Entry 4H69 (X-ray diffraction, 2.00 A resolution); this record covers chains A and D of the 3 polymer chains in the assembly.

[Chain A (and D)]
Protein: Allene oxide cyclase
From: Physcomitrella patens
Notes: EC 5.3.99.6; chain D of this document is another copy of the same molecule, construct and numbering; everything in this record applies to it too
UniProt: Q8H0N6 (Q8H0N6_9BRYO); numbering as in UniProt (aligned over 1-188)
Sequence (194 residues; row label = number of the first residue in the row; numbers below 1 keep their minus sign (Gly-5 is residue -5)):
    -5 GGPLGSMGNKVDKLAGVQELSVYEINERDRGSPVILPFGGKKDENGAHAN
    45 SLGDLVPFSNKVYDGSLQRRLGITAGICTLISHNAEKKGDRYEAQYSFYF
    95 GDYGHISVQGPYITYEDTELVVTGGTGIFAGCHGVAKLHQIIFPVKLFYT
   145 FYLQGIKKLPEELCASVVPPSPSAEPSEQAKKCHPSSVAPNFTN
Unresolved in the structure: -5, 35-37 (chain D: -5, 32-44)
Sequence notes: expression tag (-5 to 0)
Residues lining bound ligands: 10Y ((9Z)-11-{(2R,3S)-3-[(2Z)-pent-2-en-1-yl]oxiran-2-yl}undec-9-enoic acid): Glu18, Pro27, Val50, Phe52, Asn54, Cys72, Tyr86, Tyr90, Tyr106, Leu132, Phe137, Pro138, Val139, Leu141, Tyr143
What the authors report for this chain:
  - binding site for 10Y: Glu18, Arg22, Cys72, Tyr106, Leu141
  - catalytic residues: Glu18
  - conformationally variable residues (side-chain flip): Tyr106, Gln134, Phe137
  - binding site for 10Y: Tyr90, Leu132 (from molecular simulation)

[Interface between chain A and chain D]
Pairs across the interface - 45 pairs, chain A then chain D:
  Leu-2(A) with Met1(D)
  Met1(A) with Met1(D), hydrophobic
  Gly2(A) with Met1(D)
  Val5(A) with Lys4(D); Val5(D), hydrophobic
  Ala9(A) with Lys4(D)
  Phe32(A) with Leu30(D)
  Leu46(A) with Gly25(D); Ser26(D); Val28(D); Pro51(D), hydrophobic
  Gly47(A) with Pro51(D)
  Thr73(A) with Pro51(D); Ile71(D)
  Ile75(A) with Ser53(D); Ala69(D), hydrophobic; Gly70(D)
  Arg85(A) with Tyr93(D); Thr187(D)
  Glu87(A) with Ala69(D); Gly70(D); Ser91(D), hydrogen bond; Tyr93(D), hydrogen bond
  Gln89(A) with Gln89(D)
  Gln103(A) with Tyr90(D); His99(D); Ser101(D); Val102(D), hydrogen bond (side chain-backbone); Thr117(D), hydrogen bond
  Gly104(A) with Tyr93(D); His99(D)
  Pro105(A) with Tyr93(D); His99(D)
  Glu113(A) with His99(D); Thr120(D)
  Leu114(A) with Thr120(D)
  Val115(A) with His99(D); Ser101(D); Thr117(D); Gly118(D); Gly119(D)
  Thr117(A) with Thr117(D)
  His127(A) with Gly125(D), hydrogen bond (side chain-backbone)
  Val129(A) with Gly119(D)
  Gln148(A) with Leu8(D)
Also at the interface, not in a pair above, chain A (28 interface residues in all): Leu8, Leu49, Ser76, Val116, Gly128
Also at the interface, not in a pair above, chain D (32 interface residues in all): Arg24, Leu49, Phe52, Ile67, Gly121, Ala124

[Summary]
28 residues of chain A face 32 of chain D across their interface, with 5 hydrogen bonds. Polar contacts
include Glu87(A)-Ser91(D), Glu87(A)-Tyr93(D) and Gln103(A)-Val102(D). Bound to chain A: compound 10Y. The
paper reports the catalytic residue Glu18(A); a binding site for 10Y at Glu18(A), Arg22(A) and Cys72(A) among
others.
Chain A and chain D are both Allene oxide cyclase (Physcomitrella patens); the structure, Crystal Structure of
the Allene Oxide Cyclase 2 from Physcomitrella patens complexed with substrate analog, was determined by X-ray
diffraction together with 4H6A, 4H6B and 4H6C from the same study.
